PDB entry 6RWL | electron microscopy, 3.36 A resolution | chains S and I of the 16 polymer chains in the assembly

== Chain S ==
Molecule: 33-nt DNA strand
Organism: Simian immunodeficiency virus
Sequence (33 nucleotides; each row starts with the number of its first residue):
     1 AACTGGTAGA GATTTTTCTT AGCCTTCTAG AAC
Unresolved in the structure: 24-33

== Chain I ==
Protein: Pol protein
Organism: Simian immunodeficiency virus
UniProt: E1ANT8 (E1ANT8_SIV); residues 1-289 here correspond to UniProt positions 735-1023 (UniProt number = residue number + 734)
Amino-acid sequence (290 residues; numbered 0 to 289; the number before each row is that of its first residue; numbering starts at 0):
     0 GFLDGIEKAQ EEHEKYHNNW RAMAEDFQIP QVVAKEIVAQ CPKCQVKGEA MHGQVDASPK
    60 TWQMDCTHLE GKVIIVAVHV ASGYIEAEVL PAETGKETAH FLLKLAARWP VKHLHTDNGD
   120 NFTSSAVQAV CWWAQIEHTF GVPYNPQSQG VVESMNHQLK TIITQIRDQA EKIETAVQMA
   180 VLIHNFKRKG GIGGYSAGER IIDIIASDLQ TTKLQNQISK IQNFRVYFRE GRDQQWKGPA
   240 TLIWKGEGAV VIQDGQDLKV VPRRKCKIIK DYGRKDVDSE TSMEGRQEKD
Unresolved in the structure: 270-289
Construct notes: expression tag (0); engineered mutation Asp119 (Ala853 in E1ANT8)
Ion coordination: Zn2+: His12, His16, Cys40, Cys43

== Chain S / chain I interface ==
Pairs across the interface - 5 pairs, chain S then chain I:
  DG9(S) with Lys46(I), phosphate contact; Ala49(I), base contact
  DA10(S) with Lys46(I), sugar contact; Gly47(I), sugar contact
  DG11(S) with Glu48(I), phosphate contact
Also at the interface, not in a pair above, chain S (4 interface residues in all): DA8
Also at the interface, not in a pair above, chain I (5 interface residues in all): Asn18

== In short ==
4 residues of chain S face 5 of chain I across their interface. His12(I), His16(I), Cys40(I) and Cys43(I)
coordinate Zn2+.
Chain S is a 33-nt DNA strand and chain I is Pol protein, both from Simian immunodeficiency virus; the
structure, SIVrcm intasome, was determined by electron microscopy, deposited together with 6RWM, 6RWN and
6RWO.
